PDB entry 8ISI | electron microscopy, 3.77 A resolution | chains A and B

Chain A (and B):
Name: Phytochrome A
Source organism: Arabidopsis thaliana
Notes: chain B of this document is another copy of the same molecule, construct and numbering; everything in this record applies to it too
UniProtKB: P14712 (PHYA_ARATH); numbering as in UniProt (aligned over 1-1122)
Chain sequence (1126 residues; row label = number of the first residue in the row; numbers below 1 keep their minus sign (Met-3 is residue -3)):
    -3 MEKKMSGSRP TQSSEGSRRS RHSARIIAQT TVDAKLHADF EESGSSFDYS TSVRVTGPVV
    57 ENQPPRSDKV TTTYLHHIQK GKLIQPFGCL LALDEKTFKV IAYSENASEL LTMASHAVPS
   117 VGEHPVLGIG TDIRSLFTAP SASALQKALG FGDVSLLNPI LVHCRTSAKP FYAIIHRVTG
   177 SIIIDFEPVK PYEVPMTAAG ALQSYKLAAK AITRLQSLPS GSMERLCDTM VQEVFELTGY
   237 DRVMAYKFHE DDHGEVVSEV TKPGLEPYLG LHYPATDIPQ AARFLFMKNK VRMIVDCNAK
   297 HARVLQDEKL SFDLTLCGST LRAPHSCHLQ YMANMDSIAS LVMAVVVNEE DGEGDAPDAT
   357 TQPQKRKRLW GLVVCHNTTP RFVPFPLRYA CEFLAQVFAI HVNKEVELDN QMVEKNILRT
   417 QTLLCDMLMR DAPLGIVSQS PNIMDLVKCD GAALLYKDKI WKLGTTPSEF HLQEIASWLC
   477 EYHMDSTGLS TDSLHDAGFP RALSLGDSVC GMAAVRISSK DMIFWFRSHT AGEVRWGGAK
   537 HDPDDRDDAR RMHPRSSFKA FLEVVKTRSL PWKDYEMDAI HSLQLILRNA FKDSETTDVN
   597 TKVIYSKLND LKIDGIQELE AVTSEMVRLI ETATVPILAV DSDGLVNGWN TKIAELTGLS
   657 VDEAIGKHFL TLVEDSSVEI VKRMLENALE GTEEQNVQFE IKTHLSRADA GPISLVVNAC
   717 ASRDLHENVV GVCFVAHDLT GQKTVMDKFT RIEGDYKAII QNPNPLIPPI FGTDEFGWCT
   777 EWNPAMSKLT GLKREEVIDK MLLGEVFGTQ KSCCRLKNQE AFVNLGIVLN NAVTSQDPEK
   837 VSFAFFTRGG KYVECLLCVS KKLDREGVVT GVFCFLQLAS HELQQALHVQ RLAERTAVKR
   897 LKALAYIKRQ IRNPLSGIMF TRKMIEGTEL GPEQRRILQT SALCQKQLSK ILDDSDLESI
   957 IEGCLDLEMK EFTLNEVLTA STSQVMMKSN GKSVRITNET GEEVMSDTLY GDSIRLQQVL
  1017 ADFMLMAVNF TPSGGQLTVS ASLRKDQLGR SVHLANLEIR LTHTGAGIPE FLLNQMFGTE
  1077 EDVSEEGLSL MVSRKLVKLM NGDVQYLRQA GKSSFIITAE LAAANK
Not modelled in the structure: -3 to 74, 110-119, 349-360, 536-555, 591-742, 1042-1050, 1120-1122 (chain B: -3 to 74, 111-119, 348-359, 535-561, 591-742, 1040-1051, 1120-1122)
Sequence notes: initiating methionine (-3); expression tag (-2 to 0)
Curated features (UniProtKB/Swiss-Prot):
  - binding site (phytochromobilin): Cys323
Reported in the primary citation:
  - conformationally variable residues (helix shift): Tyr327

Chain A / chain B interface:
Contacting residue pairs - 90 pairs, chain A then chain B:
  Phe147(A) with Glu801(B)
  Asp149(A) with Lys807(B), salt bridge
  Leu152(A) with Leu799(B); Gly800(B)
  Met192(A) with Phe772(B)
  Thr193(A) with Phe772(B)
  Ala194(A) with Phe772(B)
  Leu198(A) with Leu799(B), hydrophobic; Asn826(B)
  Gln199(A) with Phe772(B)
  Tyr201(A) with Asn826(B)
  Lys202(A) with Asn826(B); Val829(B); Thr830(B)
  Ile208(A) with Ile823(B), hydrophobic
  Gln212(A) with Ile823(B)
  Phe389(A) with Val819(B); Ile823(B), hydrophobic
  Gln392(A) with Gln815(B); Val819(B)
  Val393(A) with Val819(B), hydrophobic; Ile823(B), hydrophobic
  Ile396(A) with Glu816(B)
  Lys400(A) with Glu816(B), salt bridge
  Phe772(A) with Gln199(B)
  Leu799(A) with Leu152(B); Leu198(B), hydrophobic
  Glu801(A) with Phe147(B)
  Val819(A) with Phe389(B), hydrophobic; Gln392(B); Val393(B), hydrophobic
  Ile823(A) with Ile208(B), hydrophobic; Gln212(B); Val393(B), hydrophobic
  Asn826(A) with Leu198(B); Tyr201(B); Lys202(B)
  Val829(A) with Lys202(B)
  Ala893(A) with Arg896(B), hydrogen bond (backbone-side chain)
  Arg896(A) with Arg896(B)
  Leu897(A) with Arg896(B)
  Tyr902(A) with Val1088(B)
  Ile903(A) with Ser951(B)
  Arg905(A) with Leu1021(B)
  Gln906(A) with Gln1014(B), hydrogen bond
  Ile907(A) with Leu944(B), hydrophobic; Ile947(B), hydrophobic; Leu948(B), hydrophobic
  Asn909(A) with Leu1021(B)
  Pro910(A) with Gln943(B)
  Gly913(A) with Gln980(B)
  Ile914(A) with Ser937(B)
  Phe916(A) with Ser979(B); Met982(B), hydrophobic
  Thr917(A) with Ile933(B); Ser937(B)
  Met920(A) with Ile933(B), hydrophobic
  Ile921(A) with Ile933(B), hydrophobic; Leu934(B), hydrophobic
  Thr924(A) with Gln930(B), hydrogen bond
  Gln930(A) with Ile921(B), hydrogen bond (side chain-backbone); Thr924(B), hydrogen bond
  Ile933(A) with Thr917(B); Met920(B), hydrophobic; Ile921(B), hydrophobic
  Leu934(A) with Ile921(B), hydrophobic
  Ser937(A) with Ile914(B); Thr917(B)
  Gln941(A) with Ile914(B)
  Leu953(A) with Tyr902(B), hydrophobic
  Glu954(A) with Arg896(B)
  Ser979(A) with Gly913(B); Phe916(B)
  Gln980(A) with Asn909(B); Pro910(B); Ser912(B), hydrogen bond (backbone-side chain); Gly913(B)
  Met982(A) with Phe916(B), hydrophobic
  Met983(A) with Lys919(B)
  Asp1018(A) with Gln906(B)
  Leu1021(A) with Asn909(B)
  Glu1077(A) with Lys895(B), hydrogen bond (backbone-side chain)
  Asp1078(A) with Val894(B); Lys895(B)
  Glu1081(A) with Ala901(B); Tyr902(B); Arg905(B)
  Glu1082(A) with Arg905(B), salt bridge
  Ser1085(A) with Tyr902(B); Gln906(B), hydrogen bond
Also at the interface, not in a pair above, chain A (79 interface residues in all): Lys143, Gly148, Leu153, Ala205, Thr209, Trp774, Met797, Gly800, Lys807, Gln815, Glu816, Leu825, Asn827, Val885, Ala889, Lys898, Ser912, Cys940, Leu944, Leu1084
Also at the interface, not in a pair above, chain B (78 interface residues in all): Lys143, Gly148, Asp149, Ala195, Ala205, Thr209, Ile396, Glu771, Trp774, Met797, Asn820, Leu825, Asn827, Val885, Leu888, Thr892, Lys898, Glu925, Glu929, Asp1018, Glu1081, Leu1084

Overview:
The interface between chain A and chain B involves 79 residues on one side and 78 on the other, with 8
hydrogen bonds and 3 salt bridges. Polar pairs include Asp149(A)-Lys807(B), Lys400(A)-Glu816(B) and
Glu1082(A)-Arg905(B). From UniProt: phytochromobilin-binding residue Cys323(A) on chain A. The paper reports
conformational variability at Tyr327(A).
Chain A and chain B are both Phytochrome A (Arabidopsis thaliana); the structure, Photochromobilin-free form
of Arabidopsis thaliana phytochrome A - apo-AtphyA, was determined by electron microscopy (same publication as
8ISJ and 8ISK).
